Entry 7XID (electron microscopy, 3.30 A resolution); this record covers chains B and E of the 5 polymer chains in the assembly.

== Chain B ==
Protein: Spike glycoprotein
From: Severe acute respiratory syndrome coronavirus 2
UniProt: P0DTC2 (SPIKE_SARS2); aligned to UniProt positions 1-1208 over residues 1-1208
Amino-acid sequence (1267 residues; each row starts with the number of its first residue; note: 5 numbers in that range are skipped by the numbering (no residue carries them; nothing is unmodelled there); a row labelled like 214A-214B holds insertion residues (214A, then the next letters in order)):
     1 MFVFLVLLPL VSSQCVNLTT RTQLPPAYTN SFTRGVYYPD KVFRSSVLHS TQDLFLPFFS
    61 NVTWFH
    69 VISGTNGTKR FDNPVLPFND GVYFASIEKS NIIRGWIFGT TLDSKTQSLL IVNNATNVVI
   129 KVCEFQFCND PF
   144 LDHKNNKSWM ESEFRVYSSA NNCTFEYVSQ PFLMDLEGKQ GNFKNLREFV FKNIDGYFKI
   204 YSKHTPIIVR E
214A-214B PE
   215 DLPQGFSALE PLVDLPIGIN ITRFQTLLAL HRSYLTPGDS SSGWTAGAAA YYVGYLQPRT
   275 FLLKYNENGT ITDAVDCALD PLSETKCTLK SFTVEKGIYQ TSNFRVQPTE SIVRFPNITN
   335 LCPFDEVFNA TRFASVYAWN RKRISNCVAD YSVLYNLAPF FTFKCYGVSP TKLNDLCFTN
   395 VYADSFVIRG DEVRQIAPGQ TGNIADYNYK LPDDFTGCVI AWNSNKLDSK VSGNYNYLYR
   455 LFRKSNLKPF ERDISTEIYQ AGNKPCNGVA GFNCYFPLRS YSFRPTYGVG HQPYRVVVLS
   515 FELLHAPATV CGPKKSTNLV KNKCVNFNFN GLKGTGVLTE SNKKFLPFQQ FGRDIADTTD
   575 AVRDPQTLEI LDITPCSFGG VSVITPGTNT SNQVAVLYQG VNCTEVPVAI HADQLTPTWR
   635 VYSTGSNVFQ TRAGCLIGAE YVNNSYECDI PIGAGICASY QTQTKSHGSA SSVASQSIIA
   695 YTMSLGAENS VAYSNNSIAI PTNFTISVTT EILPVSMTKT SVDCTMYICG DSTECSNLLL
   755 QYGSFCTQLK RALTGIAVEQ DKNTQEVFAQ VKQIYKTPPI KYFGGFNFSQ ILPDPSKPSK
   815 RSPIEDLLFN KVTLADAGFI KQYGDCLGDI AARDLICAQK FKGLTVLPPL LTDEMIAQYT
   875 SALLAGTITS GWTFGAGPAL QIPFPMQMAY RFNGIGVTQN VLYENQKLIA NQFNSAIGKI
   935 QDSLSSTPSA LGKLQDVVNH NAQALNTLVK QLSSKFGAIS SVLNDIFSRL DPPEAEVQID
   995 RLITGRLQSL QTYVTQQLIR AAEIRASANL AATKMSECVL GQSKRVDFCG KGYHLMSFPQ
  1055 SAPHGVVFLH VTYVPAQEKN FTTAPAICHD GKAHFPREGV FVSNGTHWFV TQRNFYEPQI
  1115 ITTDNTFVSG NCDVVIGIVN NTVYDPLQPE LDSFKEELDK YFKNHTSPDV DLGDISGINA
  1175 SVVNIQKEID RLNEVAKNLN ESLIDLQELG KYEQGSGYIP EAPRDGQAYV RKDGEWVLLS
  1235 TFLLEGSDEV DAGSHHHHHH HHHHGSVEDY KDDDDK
Not modelled in the structure: 1-26, 69-80, 144-152, 173-186, 211-214, 214A-214B, 248-263, 622-639, 677-689, 827-853, 940-943, 1147-1270
Construct notes: variant Val69 (Ala67 in P0DTC2), Ile95 (Thr in P0DTC2), Asp145 (Gly142 in P0DTC2), Ile211 (Leu212 in P0DTC2), Asp339 (Gly in P0DTC2), Leu371 (Ser in P0DTC2), Pro373 (Ser in P0DTC2), Phe375 (Ser in P0DTC2), Asn417 (Lys in P0DTC2), Lys440 (Asn in P0DTC2), Ser446 (Gly in P0DTC2), Asn477 (Ser in P0DTC2), Lys478 (Thr in P0DTC2), Ala484 (Glu in P0DTC2), Arg493 (Gln in P0DTC2), Ser496 (Gly in P0DTC2), Arg498 (Gln in P0DTC2), Tyr501 (Asn in P0DTC2), His505 (Tyr in P0DTC2), Lys547 (Thr in P0DTC2), Gly614 (Asp in P0DTC2), Tyr655 (His in P0DTC2), Lys679 (Asn in P0DTC2), His681 (Pro in P0DTC2), Gly682 (Arg in P0DTC2), Ser683 (Arg in P0DTC2), Ser685 (Arg in P0DTC2), Lys764 (Asn in P0DTC2), Tyr796 (Asp in P0DTC2), Pro817 (Phe in P0DTC2), Lys856 (Asn in P0DTC2), Pro892 (Ala in P0DTC2), Pro899 (Ala in P0DTC2), Pro942 (Ala in P0DTC2), His954 (Gln in P0DTC2), Lys969 (Asn in P0DTC2), Phe981 (Leu in P0DTC2); insertion (214, 214A-214B); engineered mutation Pro986 (Lys in P0DTC2), Pro987 (Val in P0DTC2); expression tag (1209-1270)
Disulfide bonds: Cys131-Cys166, Cys291-Cys301, Cys336-Cys361, Cys379-Cys432, Cys391-Cys525, Cys480-Cys488, Cys538-Cys590, Cys617-Cys649, Cys662-Cys671, Cys738-Cys760, Cys743-Cys749, Cys1032-Cys1043, Cys1082-Cys1126
Covalently attached groups: N-acetylglucosamine (NAG) linked to Asn61, Asn122, Asn165, Asn234, Asn282, Asn331, Asn343, Asn603, Asn616, Asn657, Asn709, Asn717, Asn801, Asn1074, Asn1098, Asn1134
UniProt features mapped onto this chain:
  - region: Asn280 to Cys301 (Putative superantigen), Arg403 to Asp405 (Integrin-binding motif), Asn448 to Phe456 (Immunodominant HLA epitope recognized by the CD8+), Ser816 to Tyr837 (Fusion peptide 1), Lys835 to Phe855 (Fusion peptide 2), Asp1163 to Glu1202 (Heptad repeat 2)
  - site: Arg815, Ser816 (Cleavage)
  - glycosylation: Asn17 (N-linked (GlcNAc...) (complex) asparagine), Asn61 (N-linked (GlcNAc...) (hybrid) asparagine), Asn74 (N-linked (GlcNAc...) (complex) asparagine), Asn122 (N-linked (GlcNAc...) (hybrid) asparagine), Asn149 (N-linked (GlcNAc...) (complex) asparagine), Asn165 (N-linked (GlcNAc...) (complex) asparagine), Asn234 (N-linked (GlcNAc...) (high mannose) asparagine), Asn282 (N-linked (GlcNAc...) (complex) asparagine), Thr323 (O-linked (GalNAc) threonine), Ser325 (O-linked (HexNAc...) serine), Asn331 (N-linked (GlcNAc...) (complex) asparagine), Asn343 (N-linked (GlcNAc...) (complex) asparagine), Asn603 (N-linked (GlcNAc...) (hybrid) asparagine), Asn616 (N-linked (GlcNAc...) (complex) asparagine), Asn657 (N-linked (GlcNAc...) (complex) asparagine), Thr676 (O-linked (GlcNAc...) threonine), Thr678 (O-linked (GlcNAc...) threonine), Asn709 (N-linked (GlcNAc...) (high mannose) asparagine), Asn717 (N-linked (GlcNAc...) (hybrid) asparagine), Asn801 (N-linked (GlcNAc...) (hybrid) asparagine) and 6 more in UniProt

== Chain E ==
Protein: Angiotensin-converting enzyme 2
From: Homo sapiens
Notes: EC 3.4.17.23, 3.4.17.-; engineered mutation(s): insertions
UniProt: Q9BYF1 (ACE2_HUMAN); the construct has insertions or renumbered stretches relative to UniProt, so the offset changes along the chain: -6 to 9 = UniProt 2-17; 18-805 = UniProt 18-805
Amino-acid sequence (817 residues; numbered -11 to 805; the number before each row is that of its first residue; numbers below 1 keep their minus sign (Met-11 is residue -11)):
   -11 MASGRSSSSW LLLSLVAVTA AWSHPQFEKQ STIEEQAKTF LDKFNHEAED LFYQSSLASW
    49 NYNTNITEEN VQNMNNAGDK WSAFLKEQST LAQMYPLQEI QNLTVKLQLQ ALQQNGSSVL
   109 SEDKSKRLNT ILNTMSTIYS TGKVCNPDNP QECLLLEPGL NEIMANSLDY NERLWAWESW
   169 RSEVGKQLRP LYEEYVVLKN EMARANHYED YGDYWRGDYE VNGVDGYDYS RGQLIEDVEH
   229 TFEEIKPLYE HLHAYVRAKL MNAYPSYISP IGCLPAHLLG DMWGRFWTNL YSLTVPFGQK
   289 PNIDVTDAMV DQAWDAQRIF KEAEKFFVSV GLPNMTQGFW ENSMLTDPGN VQKAVCHPTA
   349 WDLGKGDFRI LMCTKVTMDD FLTAHHEMGH IQYDMAYAAQ PFLLRNGANE GFHEAVGEIM
   409 SLSAATPKHL KSIGLLSPDF QEDNETEINF LLKQALTIVG TLPFTYMLEK WRWMVFKGEI
   469 PKDQWMKKWW EMKREIVGVV EPVPHDETYC DPASLFHVSN DYSFIRYYTR TLYQFQFQEA
   529 LCQAAKHEGP LHKCDISNST EAGQKLFNML RLGKSEPWTL ALENVVGAKN MNVRPLLNYF
   589 EPLFTWLKDQ NKNSFVGWST DWSPYADQSI KVRISLKSAL GDKAYEWNDN EMYLFRSSVA
   649 YAMRQYFLKV KNQMILFGEE DVRVANLKPR ISFNFFVTAP KNVSDIIPRT EVEKAIRMSR
   709 SRINDAFRLN DNSLEFLGIQ PTLGPPNQPP VSIWLIVFGV VMGVIVVGIV ILIFTGIRDR
   769 KKKNKARSGE NPYASIDISK GENNPGFQNT DDVQTSF
Not modelled in the structure: -11 to 18, 616-805
Construct notes: expression tag (-11 to -7); insertion (10-17)
Disulfide bonds: Cys133-Cys141, Cys344-Cys361, Cys530-Cys542
Covalently attached groups: N-acetylglucosamine (NAG) linked to Asn53, Asn90, Asn322, Asn432
Ligand contacts:
  - N-acetylglucosamine (NAG; 2-acetamido-2-deoxy-beta-D-glucopyranose), molecule 1: Gln101, Gln102, Asn103, Val107
  - N-acetylglucosamine (NAG), molecule 2: Ser317, Ser420, Asn546
UniProt features mapped onto this chain:
  - region: Asp30 to Tyr41 (Interaction with SARS-CoV spike glycoprotein), Met82 to Pro84 (Interaction with SARS-CoV spike glycoprotein), Lys353 to Arg357 (Interaction with SARS-CoV spike glycoprotein), Arg652 to Lys659 (Essential for cleavage by ADAM17), Arg697 to Arg716 (Essential for cleavage by TMPRSS11D and TMPRSS2)
  - motif: Glu778 to Ile786 (LIR), Tyr781 to Asp785 (SH2-binding), Tyr781 to Ile784 (Endocytic sorting signal), Asn792 to Phe795 (PTB), Thr803 to Phe805 (PDZ-binding)
  - active site: Glu375 (Proton acceptor), His505 (Proton donor)
  - binding site (chloride): Arg169, Trp477, Lys481
  - binding site (substrate): Arg273, His345, Pro346, Tyr515
  - binding site (Zn(2+)): His374, His378, Glu402
  - modified residue: Tyr781 (Phosphotyrosine), Ser783 (Phosphoserine)
  - glycosylation (N-linked (GlcNAc...) asparagine): Asn53, Asn90, Asn103, Asn322, Asn432, Asn546, Asn690
  - cross-link: Lys788 (Glycyl lysine isopeptide (Lys-Gly) (interchain with G-Cter in ubiquitin))

== Interface between chain B and chain E ==
Contacting residue pairs (26; chain B residue first):
  Arg403(B) - Glu37(E)  salt bridge
  Tyr449(B) - Gln42(E)  hydrogen bond
  Tyr453(B) - His34(E)
  Asn477(B) - Ser19(E)  hydrogen bond
  Phe486(B) - Tyr83(E)  hydrophobic
  Asn487(B) - Gln24(E)
  Tyr489(B) - Thr27(E)
  Tyr489(B) - Lys31(E)
  Arg493(B) - His34(E)
  Arg493(B) - Glu35(E)  salt bridge
  Ser494(B) - His34(E)
  Ser496(B) - Asp38(E)  hydrogen bond
  Ser496(B) - Lys353(E)  hydrogen bond
  Arg498(B) - Asp38(E)  salt bridge
  Arg498(B) - Tyr41(E)
  Arg498(B) - Gln42(E)  hydrogen bond
  Arg498(B) - Lys353(E)
  Thr500(B) - Tyr41(E)  hydrogen bond
  Thr500(B) - Asp355(E)
  Thr500(B) - Arg357(E)
  Tyr501(B) - Tyr41(E)
  Tyr501(B) - Lys353(E)  hydrogen bond
  Gly502(B) - Lys353(E)
  Gly502(B) - Gly354(E)  hydrogen bond (backbone-backbone)
  His505(B) - Lys353(E)
  His505(B) - Gly354(E)
Also at the interface, not in a pair above, chain B (19 interface residues in all): Leu455, Phe456, Ala475, Gly485
Also at the interface, not in a pair above, chain E (18 interface residues in all): Phe28, Asp30, Leu79

== Overview ==
19 residues of chain B and 18 residues of chain E are in contact, with 8 hydrogen bonds and 3 salt bridges.
Polar contacts include Arg403(B)-Glu37(E), Arg493(B)-Glu35(E) and Arg498(B)-Asp38(E). Ligands of chain E:
N-acetylglucosamine.
Here chain B is Spike glycoprotein (Severe acute respiratory syndrome coronavirus 2) and chain E is
Angiotensin-converting enzyme 2 (Homo sapiens). Entry 7XID (S-ECD (Omicron) in complex with PD of ACE2) was
determined by electron microscopy.
